PDB entry 2POC | X-ray diffraction, 1.80 A resolution | chains B and D of the 4 polymer chains in the assembly

[Chain B (and D)]
Molecule: isomerase domain of glutamine-fructose-6-phosphate transaminase (isomerizing)
From: Candida albicans
Notes: EC 2.6.1.16; fragment: isomerase domain; chain D of this document is another copy of the same molecule, construct and numbering; everything in this record applies to it too
UniProtKB: P53704 (GFA1_CANAL); residues 346-712 here correspond to UniProt positions 347-713 (UniProt number = residue number + 1)
Chain sequence (367 residues; numbered 346 to 712; the number before each row is that of its first residue):
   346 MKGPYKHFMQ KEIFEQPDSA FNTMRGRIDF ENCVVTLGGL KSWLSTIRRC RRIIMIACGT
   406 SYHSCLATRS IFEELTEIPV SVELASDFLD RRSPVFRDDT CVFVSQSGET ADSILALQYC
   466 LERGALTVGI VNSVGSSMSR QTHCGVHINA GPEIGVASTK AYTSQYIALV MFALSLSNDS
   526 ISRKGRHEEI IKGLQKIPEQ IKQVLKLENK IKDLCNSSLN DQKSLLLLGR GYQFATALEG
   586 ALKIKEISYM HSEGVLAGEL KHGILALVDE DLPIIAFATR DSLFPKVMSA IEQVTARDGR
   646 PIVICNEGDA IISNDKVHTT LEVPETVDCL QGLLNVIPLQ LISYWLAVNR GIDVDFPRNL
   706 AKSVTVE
Not modelled in the structure: 346-348, 701-712 (chain D: 346-348, 606-617, 701-712)
Metal / ion sites: Na+: Ser484, Arg485, Thr487 (together with uridine-diphosphate-N-acetylglucosamine)
Ligand contacts:
  - 6-O-phosphono-beta-D-glucopyranose (BG6): Cys403, Gly404, Thr405, Ser406, Val449, Ser450, Gln451, Ser452, Gly453, Thr455, Val501, Gln510, Glu591
  - uridine-diphosphate-N-acetylglucosamine (UD1): Arg372, Gly383, Gly384, Gly474, Ile475, Val476, Val479, Met483, Ser484, Thr487, His488, Cys489, Gly490, Val491, His492
From the paper describing this entry:
  - binding site for 6-O-phosphono-beta-D-glucopyranose: Thr405, Ser406, Ser450 to Thr455, Glu591
  - catalytic residues: Glu591, His607 (citing earlier work)
  - conformationally variable residues (loop rearrangement): His607
  - binding site for acetate ion: Ile609
  - contacts within the chain: Lys606-Gln638
  - self-association interface (contacts with another copy of this molecule): Asp435, Arg575, Lys631
  - binding site for uridine-diphosphate-N-acetylglucosamine: Arg372, Trp388, Gly474, Val476, Ser484, Thr487, Cys489 to Val491, His492
  - catalytic residues: Lys588 (proposed by the authors, not directly observed)

[Chain B / chain D interface]
Contacting residue pairs (26):
  Thr391(B) - Arg442(D)
  Arg394(B) - Arg396(D)
  Arg394(B) - Phe441(D)
  Arg394(B) - Arg442(D)
  Arg394(B) - Asp443(D)  salt bridge
  Cys395(B) - Arg442(D)
  Arg396(B) - Arg394(D)
  Phe441(B) - Arg394(D)
  Arg442(B) - Thr391(D)  hydrogen bond (side chain-backbone)
  Arg442(B) - Ile392(D)
  Arg442(B) - Arg394(D)  hydrogen bond (side chain-backbone)
  Arg442(B) - Cys395(D)
  Arg442(B) - Arg442(D)  hydrogen bond (backbone-side chain)
  Arg442(B) - Asp443(D)
  Arg442(B) - Asp444(D)  hydrogen bond (side chain-backbone)
  Arg442(B) - Thr445(D)  hydrogen bond
  Arg442(B) - Gly469(D)  hydrogen bond (side chain-backbone)
  Arg442(B) - Ala470(D)
  Arg442(B) - Leu471(D)
  Asp443(B) - Arg394(D)  salt bridge
  Asp443(B) - Arg442(D)
  Asp444(B) - Arg442(D)  hydrogen bond (backbone-side chain)
  Thr445(B) - Arg442(D)  hydrogen bond
  Gly469(B) - Arg442(D)  hydrogen bond (backbone-side chain)
  Ala470(B) - Arg442(D)
  Leu471(B) - Arg442(D)
Interface residues without a listed pair, chain B (13 interface residues in all): Ile392

[In short]
The chain B/chain D interface involves 13 residues from each chain; the contacts include 9 hydrogen bonds and
2 salt bridges. Polar pairs include Arg394(B)-Asp443(D), Arg442(B)-Thr391(D) and Arg442(B)-Arg394(D). Bound to
chain B: 6-O-phosphono-beta-D-glucopyranose and uridine-diphosphate-N-acetylglucosamine. The paper reports
catalytic residues Glu591(B), His607(B) and Lys588(B); a binding site for
uridine-diphosphate-N-acetylglucosamine at Arg372(B), Trp388(B) and Gly474(B) among others.
Both chains are isomerase domain of glutamine-fructose-6-phosphate transaminase (isomerizing) (Candida
albicans). Entry 2POC (The crystal structure of isomerase domain of glucosamine-6-phosphate synthase from
Candida albicans) was determined by X-ray diffraction (same publication as 2PUT, 2PUV and 2PUW).
